Entry 8RR4 (electron microscopy, 3.20 A resolution); this record covers chains A and D of the 7 polymer chains in the assembly.

== Chain A (and D) ==
Molecule: 3-hydroxyacyl-CoA dehydrogenase type-2
Organism: Homo sapiens
Notes: EC 1.1.1.35, 1.1.1.62, 1.1.1.239, 1.1.1.178, 1.1.1.53, 1.1.1.159; chain D of this document is another copy of the same molecule, construct and numbering; everything in this record applies to it too
UniProtKB: Q99714 (HCD2_HUMAN); residue numbers follow UniProt; this construct covers 1-261
Amino-acid sequence (261 residues; numbered 1 to 261; the number before each row is that of its first residue):
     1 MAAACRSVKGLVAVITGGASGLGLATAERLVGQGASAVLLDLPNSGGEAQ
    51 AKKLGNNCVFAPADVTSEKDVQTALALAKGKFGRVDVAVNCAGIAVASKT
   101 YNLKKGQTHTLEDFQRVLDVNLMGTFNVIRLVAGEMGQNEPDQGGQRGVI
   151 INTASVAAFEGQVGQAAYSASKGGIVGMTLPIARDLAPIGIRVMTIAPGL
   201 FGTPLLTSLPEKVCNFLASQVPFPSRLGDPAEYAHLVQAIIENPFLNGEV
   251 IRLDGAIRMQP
Disordered / not traced: 1-6 (chain D: 1-6, 208-210)
Curated features (UniProtKB/Swiss-Prot):
  - active site: Tyr168 (Proton acceptor)
  - binding site (NAD(+)): Ser20, Leu22, Asp41, Asp64, Val65, Cys91, Tyr168, Lys172, Phe201, Thr203
  - binding site (substrate): Ser155
  - modified residue: Ala2 (N-acetylalanine), Lys53 (N6-acetyllysine), Lys69 (N6-acetyllysine), Lys99 (N6-acetyllysine), Lys105 (N6-acetyllysine), Lys212 (N6-acetyllysine)

== Interface between chain A and chain D ==
Pairs across the interface (64):
  Gly145(A) with Phe223(D)
  Gln146(A) with Phe223(D)
  Leu180(A) with Arg258(D)
  Arg184(A) with Arg258(D)
  Ala187(A) with Pro222(D); Phe223(D)
  Gly190(A) with Phe223(D)
  Arg192(A) with Phe223(D)
  Phe201(A) with Phe245(D), hydrophobic
  Pro222(A) with Ala187(D)
  Phe223(A) with Gly145(D); Gln146(D); Ala187(D); Gly190(D); Arg192(D); Asn247(D)
  Pro224(A) with Pro244(D); Phe245(D), hydrophobic
  Arg226(A) with Phe245(D)
  Gly228(A) with Phe245(D)
  Glu232(A) with Asn243(D), hydrogen bond (backbone-side chain); Pro244(D); Phe245(D)
  His235(A) with Ala239(D); Glu242(D), salt bridge; Asn243(D)
  Leu236(A) with Asn243(D)
  Ala239(A) with His235(D); Ala239(D), hydrophobic
  Glu242(A) with His235(D), salt bridge
  Asn243(A) with Glu232(D), hydrogen bond (side chain-backbone); His235(D); Leu236(D)
  Pro244(A) with Pro224(D); Glu232(D)
  Phe245(A) with Phe201(D), hydrophobic; Pro224(D), hydrophobic; Arg226(D); Gly228(D); Glu232(D); Leu253(D); Asp254(D); Gly255(D)
  Leu246(A) with Leu253(D), hydrophobic
  Asn247(A) with Phe223(D); Asp254(D); Gly255(D); Ala256(D), hydrogen bond (backbone-backbone)
  Gly248(A) with Arg258(D)
  Glu249(A) with Val250(D); Ile251(D); Arg252(D), hydrogen bond (side chain-backbone)
  Val250(A) with Glu249(D)
  Ile251(A) with Glu249(D)
  Arg252(A) with Glu249(D), hydrogen bond (backbone-side chain)
  Leu253(A) with Phe245(D); Leu246(D), hydrophobic
  Asp254(A) with Phe245(D); Asn247(D)
  Gly255(A) with Phe245(D)
  Ala256(A) with Asn247(D), hydrogen bond (backbone-backbone)
  Arg258(A) with Leu180(D); Arg184(D); Gly248(D)
Other interface residues (no listed pair), chain A (35 interface residues in all): Leu200, Leu227
Other interface residues (no listed pair), chain D (35 interface residues in all): Leu200, Leu227

== Summary ==
The chain A/chain D interface involves 35 residues from each chain, with 6 hydrogen bonds and 2 salt bridges.
Polar pairs include His235(A)-Glu242(D), Glu232(A)-Asn243(D) and Glu249(A)-Arg252(D). Curated annotation
(UniProt) lists active-site residue Tyr168(A), 10 NAD+-binding residues and substrate-binding residue
Ser155(A) on chain A.
Chain A and chain D are both 3-hydroxyacyl-CoA dehydrogenase type-2 (Homo sapiens); the structure, Human
mitochondrial RNase Z complex with ELAC2-D550N catalytic mutant with ordered flexible arm and tRNA-Tyr
precursor ..., was determined by electron microscopy, deposited together with 8RR1.
